Entry 3VGZ (X-ray diffraction, 1.70 A resolution); this record covers chain A.

[Chain A]
Name: Uncharacterized protein YncE
Source organism: Escherichia coli
UniProt: P76116 (YNCE_ECOLI); residues 1-353 here = UniProt positions 1-353
Amino-acid sequence (353 residues; each row starts with the number of its first residue):
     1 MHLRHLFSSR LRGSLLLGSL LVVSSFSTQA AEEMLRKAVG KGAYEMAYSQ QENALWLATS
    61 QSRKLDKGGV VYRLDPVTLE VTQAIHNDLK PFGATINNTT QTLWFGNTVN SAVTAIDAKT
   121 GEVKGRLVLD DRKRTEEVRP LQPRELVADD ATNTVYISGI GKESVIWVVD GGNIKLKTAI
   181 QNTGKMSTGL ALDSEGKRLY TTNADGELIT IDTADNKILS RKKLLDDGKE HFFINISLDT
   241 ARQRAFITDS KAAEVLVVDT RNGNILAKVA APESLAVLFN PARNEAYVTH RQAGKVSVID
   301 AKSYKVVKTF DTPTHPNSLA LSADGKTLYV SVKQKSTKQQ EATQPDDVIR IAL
Not modelled in the structure: 1-32
Modified positions: Mse1 (selenomethionine); Mse34, Mse46, Mse186 (selenomethionine; parent Met)

[In short]
Chain A is Uncharacterized protein YncE (Escherichia coli); the structure, Crystal structure of E. coli YncE,
was determined by X-ray diffraction together with 3VH0 from the same study.
